Entry 5BOU (X-ray diffraction, 2.60 A resolution); this record covers chains N and a of the 28 polymer chains in the assembly.

[Chain N]
Protein: Proteasome subunit beta type-1
Organism: Saccharomyces cerevisiae S288c
Notes: EC 3.4.25.1
UniProtKB: P38624 (PSB1_YEAST); residues 1-196 here correspond to UniProt positions 20-215 (UniProt number = residue number + 19)
Chain sequence (196 residues; row label = number of the first residue in the row):
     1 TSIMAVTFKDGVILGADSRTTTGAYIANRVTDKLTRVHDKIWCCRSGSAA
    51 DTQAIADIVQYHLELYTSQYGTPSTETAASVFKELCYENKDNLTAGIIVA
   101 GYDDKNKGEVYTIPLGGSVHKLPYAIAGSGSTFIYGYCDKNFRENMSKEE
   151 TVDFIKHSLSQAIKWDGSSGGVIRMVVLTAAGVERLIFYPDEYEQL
Bound ions: Mg2+: Ile163, Ser169
Residues lining bound ligands: 4UC (N-[4-(acetylsulfamoyl)phenyl]-2-(4-ethoxyphenyl)quinoline-4-carboxamide): Thr22, Tyr25, Ala27
Swiss-Prot annotation at these positions:
  - active site: Thr1 (Nucleophile)

[Chain a]
Protein: Proteasome subunit beta type-7
Organism: Saccharomyces cerevisiae S288c
Notes: EC 3.4.25.1
UniProtKB: P30657 (PSB7_YEAST); residues -12 to 233 here correspond to UniProt positions 21-266 (UniProt number = residue number + 33)
Chain sequence (246 residues; row label = number of the first residue in the row; numbers below 1 keep their minus sign (Thr-12 is residue -12)):
   -12 TQIANAGASPMVNTQQPIVTGTSVISMKYDNGVIIAADNLGSYGSLLRFN
    38 GVERLIPVGDNTVVGISGDISDMQHIERLLKDLVTENAYDNPLADAEEAL
    88 EPSYIFEYLATVMYQRRSKMNPLWNAIIVAGVQSNGDQFLRYVNLLGVTY
   138 SSPTLATGFGAHMANPLLRKVVDRESDIPKTTVQVAEEAIVNAMRVLYYR
   188 DARSSRNFSLAIIDKNTGLTFKKNLQVENMKWDFAKDIKGYGTQKI
Unresolved in the structure: -12 to 0, 233

[How chain N and chain a interact]
Contacting residue pairs (58):
  Arg19(N) with Ala189(a)
  Ala24(N) with Phe146(a), hydrophobic; Arg187(a); Asp188(a); Ala189(a), hydrogen bond (backbone-backbone)
  Tyr25(N) with Phe146(a); Arg187(a)
  Ile26(N) with Tyr186(a); Arg187(a), hydrogen bond (backbone-side chain); Asp188(a); Ala189(a)
  Ala27(N) with Arg187(a), hydrogen bond (backbone-side chain)
  Asn28(N) with Arg187(a)
  Arg29(N) with Tyr186(a); Arg187(a); Lys218(a), hydrogen bond (side chain-backbone); Trp219(a); Phe221(a)
  Val30(N) with Phe221(a), hydrophobic; Ala222(a), hydrophobic; Ile225(a), hydrophobic
  Asp32(N) with Lys226(a); Gly227(a), hydrogen bond (side chain-backbone); Gln231(a)
  Leu34(N) with Gln231(a), hydrogen bond (backbone-side chain)
  Thr35(N) with Tyr228(a); Gln231(a)
  Arg36(N) with Gln231(a), hydrogen bond (backbone-side chain)
  Trp42(N) with Gln231(a)
  Arg45(N) with Tyr228(a)
  Gln53(N) with Tyr228(a), hydrogen bond (backbone-side chain)
  Ala56(N) with Tyr228(a)
  Asp57(N) with Tyr228(a), hydrogen bond
  Phe133(N) with Leu33(a), hydrophobic
  Lys164(N) with Leu34(a)
  Trp165(N) with Ser32(a); Leu33(a); Leu34(a), hydrogen bond (backbone-backbone); Arg35(a)
  Asp166(N) with Ser32(a)
  Gly167(N) with Ser32(a), hydrogen bond (backbone-backbone); Leu34(a); Ala189(a)
  Gly171(N) with Trp219(a)
  Val172(N) with Trp219(a), hydrophobic
  Arg174(N) with Ala222(a), hydrogen bond (side chain-backbone); Ile225(a)
  Arg185(N) with Lys226(a); Gln231(a)
  Ile187(N) with Ala222(a), hydrophobic; Lys223(a)
  Tyr189(N) with Trp219(a); Asp220(a); Lys223(a)
  Pro190(N) with Trp219(a)
  Asp191(N) with Arg193(a), salt bridge
  Glu194(N) with Tyr185(a), hydrogen bond; Arg193(a), salt bridge
Also at the interface, not in a pair above, chain N (34 interface residues in all): Thr21, Ile163, Ser168
Also at the interface, not in a pair above, chain a (26 interface residues in all): Asn37, Met150, Arg190, Met217

[In short]
34 residues of chain N face 26 of chain a across their interface, with 13 hydrogen bonds and 2 salt bridges.
Polar contacts include Asp191(N)-Arg193(a), Glu194(N)-Arg193(a) and Ile26(N)-Arg187(a). Chain N binds compound
4UC. Curated annotation (UniProt) lists active-site residue Thr1(N) on chain N.
Here chain N is Proteasome subunit beta type-1 and chain a is Proteasome subunit beta type-7, both from
Saccharomyces cerevisiae S288c. Entry 5BOU (Yeast 20S proteasome in complex with a beta1 / beta2 specific
non-peptidic sulfonamide Ligand) was determined by X-ray diffraction.
